6Z1R - chains E and G of the 21 polymer chains in the assembly; structure by electron microscopy, 3.29 A resolution.

== Chain E ==
Name: ATP synthase subunit beta, mitochondrial
Source organism: Bos taurus
Notes: EC 7.1.2.2
UniProtKB: P00829 (ATPB_BOVIN); residues 1-482 here correspond to UniProt positions 47-528 (UniProt number = residue number + 46)
Amino-acid sequence (482 residues; row label = number of the first residue in the row):
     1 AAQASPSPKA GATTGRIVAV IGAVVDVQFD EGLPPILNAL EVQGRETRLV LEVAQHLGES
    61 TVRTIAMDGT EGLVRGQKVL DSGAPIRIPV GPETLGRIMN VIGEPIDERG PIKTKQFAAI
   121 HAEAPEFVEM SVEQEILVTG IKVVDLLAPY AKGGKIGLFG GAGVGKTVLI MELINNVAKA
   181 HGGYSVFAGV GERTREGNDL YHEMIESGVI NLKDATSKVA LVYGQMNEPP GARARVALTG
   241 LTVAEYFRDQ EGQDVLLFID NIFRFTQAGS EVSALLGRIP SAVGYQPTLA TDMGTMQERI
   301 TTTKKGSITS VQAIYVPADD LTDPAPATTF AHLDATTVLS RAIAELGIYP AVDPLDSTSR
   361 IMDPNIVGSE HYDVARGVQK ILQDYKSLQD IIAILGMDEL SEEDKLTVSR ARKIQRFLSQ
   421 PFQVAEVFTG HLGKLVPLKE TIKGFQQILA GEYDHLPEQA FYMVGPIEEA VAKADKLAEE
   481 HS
Disordered / not traced: 1-12, 480-482
Residues lining bound ligands: ADP (adenosine-5'-diphosphate): G161, A162, G163, V164, G165, K166, T167, V168, E203, Y349, Q420, F422, A425, F428, T429
Swiss-Prot annotation at these positions:
  - binding site (ADP): G163, V164, G165, K166, T167, V168
  - binding site (ATP): G163, G165, K166, T167, V168, R193
  - binding site (phosphate): G163, V164, G165, K166, T167
  - binding site (Mg(2+)): T167, E192
  - modified residue: K78 (N6-acetyllysine), K115 (N6-acetyllysine), K152 (N6-acetyllysine), K213 (N6-acetyllysine), K218 (N6-acetyllysine), T266 (Phosphothreonine), S369 (Phosphoserine), K380 (N6-acetyllysine), S387 (Phosphoserine), K434 (N6-acetyllysine), K439 (N6-acetyllysine), K476 (N6-acetyllysine)
  - glycosylation: S60 (O-linked (GlcNAc) serine)

== Chain G ==
Name: ATP synthase subunit gamma, mitochondrial
Source organism: Bos taurus
UniProtKB: P05631 (ATPG_BOVIN); residues 1-273 here correspond to UniProt positions 26-298 (UniProt number = residue number + 25)
Amino-acid sequence (273 residues; each row starts with the number of its first residue):
     1 ATLKDITRRL KSIKNIQKIT KSMKMVAAAK YARAERELKP ARVYGVGSLA LYEKADIKTP
    61 EDKKKHLIIG VSSDRGLCGA IHSSVAKQMK SEAANLAAAG KEVKIIGVGD KIRSILHRTH
   121 SDQFLVTFKE VGRRPPTFGD ASVIALELLN SGYEFDEGSI IFNRFRSVIS YKTEEKPIFS
   181 LDTISSAESM SIYDDIDADV LRNYQEYSLA NIIYYSLKES TTSEQSARMT AMDNASKNAS
   241 EMIDKLTLTF NRTRQAVITK ELIEIISGAA ALD
Disordered / not traced: 273
Swiss-Prot annotation at these positions:
  - modified residue: K14 (N6-acetyllysine), K24 (N6-succinyllysine), K30 (N6-acetyllysine), K90 (N6-acetyllysine), S121 (Phosphoserine), K129 (N6-acetyllysine), K172 (N6-acetyllysine), K245 (N6-succinyllysine)

== Interface between chain E and chain G ==
Contacting residue pairs - 18 pairs, chain E then chain G:
  I279(E) - I266(G)  hydrophobic
  P280(E) - L262(G)  hydrophobic
  P280(E) - I266(G)
  A282(E) - T259(G)  hydrogen bond (backbone-side chain)
  V283(E) - Q255(G)
  V283(E) - I258(G)  hydrophobic
  V283(E) - T259(G)
  G284(E) - L262(G)
  A318(E) - R254(G)
  D320(E) - N251(G)
  D320(E) - R254(G)  salt bridge
  D320(E) - Q255(G)  hydrogen bond
  T322(E) - Q255(G)
  D323(E) - R254(G)  salt bridge
  D323(E) - Q255(G)
  I394(E) - M25(G)  hydrophobic
  I394(E) - A28(G)  hydrophobic
  L395(E) - V168(G)  hydrophobic
Interface residues without a listed pair, chain E (13 interface residues in all): S281, P317
Interface residues without a listed pair, chain G (12 interface residues in all): K24, M229

== In short ==
The interface between chain E and chain G involves 13 residues on one side and 12 on the other, with 2
hydrogen bonds and 2 salt bridges. Polar pairs include D320(E)-R254(G), D323(E)-R254(G) and A282(E)-T259(G).
Bound to chain E: ADP.
Here chain E is ATP synthase subunit beta, mitochondrial and chain G is ATP synthase subunit gamma,
mitochondrial, both from Bos taurus. Entry 6Z1R (bovine ATP synthase F1-peripheral stalk domain, state 2) was
determined by electron microscopy, deposited together with 6Z1U, 6ZG7, 6ZG8 and 6ZIK.
